2ZT9 - chains C and H of the 8 polymer chains in the assembly; structure by X-ray diffraction, 3.00 A resolution.

# Chain C
Protein: Apocytochrome f
From: Nostoc sp. PCC 7120
UniProt: Q93SW9 (CYF_ANASP); residues 1-289 here correspond to UniProt positions 45-333 (UniProt number = residue number + 44)
Chain sequence (289 residues; each row starts with the number of its first residue):
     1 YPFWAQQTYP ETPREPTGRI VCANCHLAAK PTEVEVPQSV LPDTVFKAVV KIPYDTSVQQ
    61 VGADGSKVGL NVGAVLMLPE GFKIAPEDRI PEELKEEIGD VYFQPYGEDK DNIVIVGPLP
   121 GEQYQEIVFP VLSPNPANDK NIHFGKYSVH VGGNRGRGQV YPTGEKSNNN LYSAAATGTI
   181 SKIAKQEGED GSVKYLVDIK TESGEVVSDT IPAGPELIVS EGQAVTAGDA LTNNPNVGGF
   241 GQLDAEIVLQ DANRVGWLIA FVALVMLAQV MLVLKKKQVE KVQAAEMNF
UniProt features mapped onto this chain:
  - binding site (heme): Tyr1, Cys22, Cys25, His26
Bound ions: heme Fe: Tyr1, His26
Small-molecule neighbours:
  - heme (HEM): Tyr1, Pro2, Trp4, Ala5, Thr8, Tyr9, Val21, Cys22, Cys25, His26, Gln60, Gly69, Leu70, Asn71, Val72, Gly73, Ala74, Val75, Pro118, Asn154, Gly156, Arg157, Gly158, Gln159, Val160, Tyr161, Pro162
  - dioleoyl-phosphatidylcholine (OPC; (7R,17E)-4-hydroxy-N,N,N,7-tetramethyl-7-[(8E)-octadec-8-enoyloxy]-10-oxo-3,5,9-trioxa-4-phosphaheptacos-17-en-1-aminium 4-oxide): Pro37, Gln38, Ser39

# Chain H
Protein: Cytochrome b6-f complex subunit 8
From: Nostoc sp. PCC 7120
UniProt: P61048 (PETN_ANASP); numbering as in UniProt (aligned over 1-29)
Chain sequence (29 residues; row label = number of the first residue in the row):
     1 MAILTLGWVS LLVVFTWSIA MVVWGRNGL
Small-molecule neighbours:
  - beta-carotene (BCR): Phe15, Ser18, Ile19, Val22
  - dioleoyl-phosphatidylcholine (OPC; (7R,17E)-4-hydroxy-N,N,N,7-tetramethyl-7-[(8E)-octadec-8-enoyloxy]-10-oxo-3,5,9-trioxa-4-phosphaheptacos-17-en-1-aminium 4-oxide): Met1, Leu4, Thr5, Trp8, Leu11, Leu12, Phe15

# Chain C / chain H interface
Contacting residue pairs - 32 pairs, chain C then chain H:
  Gln38(C) with Trp8(H), hydrogen bond
  Ser39(C) with Leu4(H)
  Val40(C) with Met1(H), hydrophobic; Leu4(H)
  Leu41(C) with Met1(H)
  Thr44(C) with Met1(H)
  Gln250(C) with Leu4(H)
  Val255(C) with Ile3(H); Gly7(H)
  Ile259(C) with Leu6(H); Gly7(H); Ser10(H)
  Val262(C) with Ser10(H); Val14(H), hydrophobic
  Met266(C) with Val13(H), hydrophobic; Val14(H), hydrophobic; Trp17(H), hydrogen bond (backbone-side chain)
  Gln269(C) with Trp17(H); Ser18(H), hydrogen bond; Met21(H)
  Val270(C) with Trp17(H), hydrophobic; Met21(H), hydrophobic
  Val273(C) with Met21(H); Trp24(H), hydrophobic; Gly25(H)
  Leu274(C) with Trp24(H), hydrophobic
  Lys276(C) with Gly25(H), hydrogen bond (side chain-backbone); Arg26(H)
  Lys277(C) with Trp24(H), hydrogen bond (side chain-backbone); Gly25(H); Asn27(H)
  Glu280(C) with Asn27(H), hydrogen bond
Also at the interface, not in a pair above, chain C (21 interface residues in all): Ala252, Gly256, Leu258, Val265
The authors on this interface:
  - pairs named by the authors: Leu41(C)-Leu4(H)

# Overview
21 residues of chain C face 16 of chain H across their interface, with 6 hydrogen bonds. Among the polar pairs
are Gln38(C)-Trp8(H), Met266(C)-Trp17(H) and Gln269(C)-Ser18(H). The authors report a contact between Leu41(C)
and Leu4(H). Dioleoyl-phosphatidylcholine is bound between chain C and chain H.
Chain C is Apocytochrome f and chain H is Cytochrome b6-f complex subunit 8, both from Nostoc sp. PCC 7120;
the structure, Crystal Structure of the Cytochrome b6f Complex from Nostoc sp. PCC 7120, was determined by
X-ray diffraction.
